Entry 5GAS (electron microscopy, 9.50 A resolution (very low resolution: no residue pairs are listed; an interface is given only as per-side residue counts)); this record covers chains R and S of the 26 polymer chains in the assembly.

Chain R (and S):
Name: Vacuolar type ATP synthase subunit
Organism: Thermus thermophilus
Notes: chain S of this document is another copy of the same molecule, construct and numbering; everything in this record applies to it too
UniProtKB: P74900 (P74900_THETH); residues -18 to 80 here correspond to UniProt positions 1-99 (UniProt number = residue number + 19)
Amino-acid sequence (99 residues; numbered -18 to 80; the number before each row is that of its first residue; numbers below 1 keep their minus sign (Met-18 is residue -18)):
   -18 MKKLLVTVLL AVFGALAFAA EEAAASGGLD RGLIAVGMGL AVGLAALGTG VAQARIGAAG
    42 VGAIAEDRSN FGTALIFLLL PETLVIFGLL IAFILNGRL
Unresolved in the structure: -18 to 0
Reported in the primary citation:
  - catalytic residues: Glu63 (citing earlier work)

Chain R / chain S interface:
At this resolution (10 A) residue pairs are not listed: 17 residues of chain R and 15 of chain S lie at the interface.

In short:
The interface between chain R and chain S involves 17 residues on one side and 15 on the other. The paper
reports the catalytic residue Glu63(R).
Chain R and chain S are both Vacuolar type ATP synthase subunit (Thermus thermophilus); the structure, Thermus
thermophilus V/A-ATPase, conformation 2, was determined by electron microscopy together with 5GAR from the
same study.
